Entry 8WJN (electron microscopy, 5.58 A resolution (low resolution: residue-level contacts below are approximate; hydrogen-bond / salt-bridge calls are withheld)); this record covers chains B and H of the 5 polymer chains in the assembly.

[Chain B]
Protein: Structural maintenance of chromosomes protein 6
Organism: Saccharomyces cerevisiae S288C
Reference sequence: Q12749 (SMC6_YEAST); residues 1-1114 here = UniProt positions 1-1114
Amino-acid sequence (1114 residues; numbered 1 to 1114; the number before each row is that of its first residue):
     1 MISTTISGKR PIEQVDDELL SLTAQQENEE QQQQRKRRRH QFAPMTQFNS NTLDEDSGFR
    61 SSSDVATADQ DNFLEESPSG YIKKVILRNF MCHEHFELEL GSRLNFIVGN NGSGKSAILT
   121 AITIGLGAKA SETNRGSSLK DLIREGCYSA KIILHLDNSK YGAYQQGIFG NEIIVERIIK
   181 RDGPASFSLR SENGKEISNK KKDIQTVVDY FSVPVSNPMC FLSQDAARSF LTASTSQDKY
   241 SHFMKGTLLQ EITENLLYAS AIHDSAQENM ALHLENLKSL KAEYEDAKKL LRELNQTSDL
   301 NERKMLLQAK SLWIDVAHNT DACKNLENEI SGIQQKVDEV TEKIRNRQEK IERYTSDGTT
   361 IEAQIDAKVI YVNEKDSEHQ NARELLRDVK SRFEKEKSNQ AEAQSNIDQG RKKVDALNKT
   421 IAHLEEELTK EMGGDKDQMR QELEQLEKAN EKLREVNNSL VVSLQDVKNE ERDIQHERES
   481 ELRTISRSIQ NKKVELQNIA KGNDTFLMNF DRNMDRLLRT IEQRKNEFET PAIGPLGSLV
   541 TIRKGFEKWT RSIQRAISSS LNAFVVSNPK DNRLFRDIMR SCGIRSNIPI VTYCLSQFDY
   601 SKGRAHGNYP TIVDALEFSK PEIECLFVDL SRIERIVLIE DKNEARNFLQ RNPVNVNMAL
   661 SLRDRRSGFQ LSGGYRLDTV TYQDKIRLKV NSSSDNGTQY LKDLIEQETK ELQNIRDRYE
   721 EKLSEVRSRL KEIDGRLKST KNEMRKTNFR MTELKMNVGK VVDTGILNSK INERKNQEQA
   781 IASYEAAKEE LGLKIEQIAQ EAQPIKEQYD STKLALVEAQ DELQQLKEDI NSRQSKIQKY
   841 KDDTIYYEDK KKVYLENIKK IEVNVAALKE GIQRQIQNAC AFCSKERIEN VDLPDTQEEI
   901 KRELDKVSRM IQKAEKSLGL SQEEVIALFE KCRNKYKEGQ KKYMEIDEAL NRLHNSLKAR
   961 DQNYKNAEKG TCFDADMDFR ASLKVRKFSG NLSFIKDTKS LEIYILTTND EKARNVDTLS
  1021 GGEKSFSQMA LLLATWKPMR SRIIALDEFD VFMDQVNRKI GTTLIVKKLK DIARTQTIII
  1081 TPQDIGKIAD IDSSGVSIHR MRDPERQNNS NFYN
Not modelled in the structure: 1-75, 289-293, 323-865, 1105-1114
Swiss-Prot annotation at these positions:
  - motif: Arg35 to Arg39 (Nuclear localization signal)
  - binding site (ATP): Gly109 to Ser116

[Chain H]
Protein: Non-structural maintenance of chromosomes element 4
Organism: Saccharomyces cerevisiae S288C
Reference sequence: A0A6L0Z6W9 (A0A6L0Z6W9_YEASX); residues 1-402 here = UniProt positions 1-402
Amino-acid sequence (402 residues; row label = number of the first residue in the row):
     1 MSSTVISRKR RNSTVTEPDS SGETRKQKKS RSDEKSSSSK DGDPQLEFKV LQGYRDLESE
    61 MHKGRAQVTR TGDIGVAMDN LNAVDSLFNK VIGIKNNGLF AHDARAMVSI SELAQISVRN
   121 LKFDDSRSMV NLENIVNSLK RYMLKEHFKL NNIAENRNDL TLAADEQSAA DQQEESDGDI
   181 DRTPDDNHTD KATSSFKATS MRHSYLQQFS HYNEFSQFNW FRIGALYNTI SKNAPITDHL
   241 MGPLSIEKKP RVLTQRRRNN DQVGEKITAE KITQHSLNST QQETTPEQVK KCFKKLSKKL
   301 GPEGSINLFK FIIDPNSFSR SIENLFYTSF LIKEGKLLME HDEEGLPTIK IKQSISHTDS
   361 RSKEIERQRR RAAHQNHIIF QMDMPTWRKL IKKYNITSPF LD
Not modelled in the structure: 1-38, 160-198, 247-291

[Interface between chain B and chain H]
Residue-residue contacts (42; chain B residue first):
  Gln205(B) - Arg55(H)
  Thr206(B) - Phe48(H)
  Asp209(B) - Phe48(H)
  Asp209(B) - Leu51(H)
  Tyr210(B) - Phe48(H)
  Ser216(B) - His102(H)
  Leu248(B) - Asn97(H)
  Leu248(B) - Gly98(H)
  Asn255(B) - Ala101(H)
  Tyr258(B) - Val108(H)
  Ile262(B) - Met107(H)
  Ile262(B) - Val108(H)
  Ile262(B) - Ser111(H)
  Ala266(B) - Gln115(H)
  Asn269(B) - Gln115(H)
  Leu272(B) - Arg119(H)
  His273(B) - Gln115(H)
  His273(B) - Val118(H)
  His273(B) - Arg119(H)
  Asn276(B) - Phe123(H)
  Lys931(B) - Asp125(H)
  Lys935(B) - Lys122(H)
  Lys935(B) - Phe123(H)
  Lys935(B) - Asp125(H)
  Glu938(B) - Lys122(H)
  Lys942(B) - Leu121(H)
  Glu945(B) - Met78(H)
  Ile946(B) - Val118(H)
  Glu948(B) - Met78(H)
  Arg952(B) - Leu81(H)
  Arg952(B) - Asn82(H)
  Arg952(B) - Asp85(H)
  Leu953(B) - Met107(H)
  Ala959(B) - Phe88(H)
  Arg960(B) - Phe88(H)
  Arg960(B) - Phe100(H)
  Arg960(B) - Asp103(H)
  Arg960(B) - Ala104(H)
  Arg960(B) - Met107(H)
  Asn963(B) - Phe88(H)
  Asn963(B) - Ile92(H)
  Ala967(B) - Asn97(H)
Other interface residues (no listed pair), chain B (33 interface residues in all): Ile252, Leu280, Ala949, Ser956, Thr971, Met1039
Other interface residues (no listed pair), chain H (29 interface residues in all): Asn96, Asp124, Ser126

[Overview]
Chain B and chain H form an interface of 33 and 29 residues respectively. Curated annotation (UniProt) lists 8
ATP-binding residues on chain B.
Here chain B is Structural maintenance of chromosomes protein 6 and chain H is Non-structural maintenance of
chromosomes element 4, both from Saccharomyces cerevisiae S288C. Entry 8WJN (Cryo-EM structure of 6-subunit
Smc5/6 head region) was determined by electron microscopy together with 7YLM, 7YMD, 7YQH, 8HQS, 8I13, 8I21 and
6 further entries from the same study.
